8DD2 - chains A and E of the 9 polymer chains in the assembly; structure by electron microscopy, 2.90 A resolution.

== Chain A ==
Protein: Gamma-aminobutyric acid receptor subunit beta-2
Organism: Homo sapiens
UniProtKB: P47870 (GBRB2_HUMAN); the construct has insertions or renumbered stretches relative to UniProt, so the offset changes along the chain: 1-307 = UniProt 25-331; 315-340 = UniProt 486-511
Amino-acid sequence (364 residues; row label = number of the first residue in the row):
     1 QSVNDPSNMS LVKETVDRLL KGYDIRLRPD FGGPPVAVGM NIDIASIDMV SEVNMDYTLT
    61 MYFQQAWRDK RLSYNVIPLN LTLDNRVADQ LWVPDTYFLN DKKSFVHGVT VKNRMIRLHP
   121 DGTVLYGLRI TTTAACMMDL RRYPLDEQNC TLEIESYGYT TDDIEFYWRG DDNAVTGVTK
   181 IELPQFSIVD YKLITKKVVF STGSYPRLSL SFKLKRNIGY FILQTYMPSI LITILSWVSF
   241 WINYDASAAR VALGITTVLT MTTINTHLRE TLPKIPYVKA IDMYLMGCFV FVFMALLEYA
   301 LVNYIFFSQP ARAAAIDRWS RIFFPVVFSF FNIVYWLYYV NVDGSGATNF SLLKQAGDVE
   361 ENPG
Disordered / not traced: 1-6, 341-364
Construct notes: linker (308-314); expression tag (341-364)
Disulfide bonds: Cys136-Cys150
Glycans and other covalent adducts: N-acetylglucosamine (NAG) linked to Asn80, Asn149
Residues lining bound ligands:
  - gamma-amino-butanoic acid (ABU): Tyr97, Glu155, Ser156, Tyr157, Phe200, Thr202, Tyr205
  - Zolpidem (R5R): Thr262, Asn265, Asp282, Leu285, Met286, Phe289, Val290
Swiss-Prot annotation at these positions:
  - binding site (histamine): Tyr97, Ser156, Tyr157, Thr202
  - binding site (4-aminobutanoate): Tyr157, Thr202
  - glycosylation (N-linked (GlcNAc...) asparagine): Asn8, Asn80, Asn149
Reported in the primary citation:
  - binding site for Zolpidem: Met286, Phe289

== Chain E ==
Protein: Gamma-aminobutyric acid receptor subunit gamma-2
Organism: Homo sapiens
UniProtKB: P18507 (GBRG2_HUMAN); residues 1-322 here correspond to UniProt positions 40-361 (UniProt number = residue number + 39)
Amino-acid sequence (417 residues; each row starts with the number of its first residue; numbers below 1 keep their minus sign (Trp-36 is residue -36)):
   -36 WSHPQFEKGG GSGGGSGGSS AWSHPQFEKL EVLFQGPQKS DDDYEDYASN KTWVLTPKVP
    24 EGDVTVILNN LLEGYDNKLR PDIGVKPTLI HTDMYVNSIG PVNAINMEYT IDIFFAQTWY
    84 DRRLKFNSTI KVLRLNSNMV GKIWIPDTFF RNSKKADAHW ITTPNRMLRI WNDGRVLYTL
   144 RLTIDAECQL QLHNFPMDEH SCPLEFSSYG YPREEIVYQW KRSSVEVGDT RSWRLYQFSF
   204 VGLRNTTEVV KTTSGDYVVM SVYFDLSRRM GYFTIQTYIP CTLIVVLSWV SFWINKDAVP
   264 ARTSLGITTV LTMTTLSTIA RKSLPKVSYV TAMDLFVSVC FIFVFSALVE YGTLHYFVSS
   324 QPARAAKMDS YARIFFPTAF CLFNLVYWVS YLYLSRGSGA TNFSLLKQAG DVEENPG
Disordered / not traced: -36 to 24, 358-380
Construct notes: expression tag (-36 to 0, 323-380)
Disulfide bonds: Cys151-Cys165
Glycans and other covalent adducts: N-acetylglucosamine (NAG) linked to Asn208
Residues lining bound ligands: Zolpidem (R5R): Asp56, Met57, Tyr58, Asn60, Phe77, Ala79, Thr142, Glu189
Swiss-Prot annotation at these positions:
  - glycosylation (N-linked (GlcNAc...) asparagine): Asn13, Asn90, Asn208
Reported in the primary citation:
  - binding site for Zolpidem: Tyr58, Phe77
  - mutagenesis - F77I: decreased binding to Zolpidem (from molecular simulation)
  - specificity-determining residues: Phe77

== How chain A and chain E interact ==
Pairs across the interface (77):
  Asn8(A) - Ile46(E)
  Asn8(A) - Gly47(E)  hydrogen bond (side chain-backbone)
  Met9(A) - Leu42(E)  hydrophobic
  Met9(A) - Arg43(E)
  Met9(A) - Ile46(E)  hydrophobic
  Met9(A) - Arg86(E)
  Val12(A) - Leu42(E)  hydrophobic
  Val12(A) - Ile46(E)  hydrophobic
  Lys13(A) - Asp39(E)
  Lys13(A) - Leu42(E)
  Asp17(A) - Asp39(E)
  Leu20(A) - Lys41(E)
  Asp43(A) - Thr216(E)  hydrogen bond
  Asp48(A) - Lys117(E)  salt bridge
  Met49(A) - Asn69(E)
  Tyr62(A) - Phe112(E)
  Tyr62(A) - Arg114(E)
  Tyr62(A) - Tyr172(E)
  Gln64(A) - Thr216(E)
  Asn80(A) - Glu178(E)
  Thr82(A) - Gly173(E)
  Thr82(A) - Tyr174(E)
  Thr82(A) - Glu178(E)  hydrogen bond
  Leu83(A) - Lys41(E)
  Leu83(A) - Leu42(E)  hydrophobic
  Leu83(A) - Tyr174(E)
  Asp84(A) - Asn40(E)
  Asp84(A) - Lys41(E)  hydrogen bond (backbone-backbone)
  Asp84(A) - Tyr174(E)
  Arg86(A) - Asn40(E)
  Arg86(A) - Gly104(E)
  Val87(A) - Lys41(E)
  Gln90(A) - Lys41(E)
  His107(A) - Ser116(E)
  His107(A) - Lys117(E)
  Val109(A) - Thr111(E)
  Val109(A) - Phe112(E)
  Val109(A) - Ala119(E)
  Val109(A) - Asp120(E)
  Val109(A) - Ala121(E)
  Val109(A) - Leu145(E)  hydrophobic
  Thr110(A) - Thr111(E)  hydrogen bond (side chain-backbone)
  Thr110(A) - Leu145(E)
  Val111(A) - Asp110(E)
  Asn113(A) - Phe112(E)
  Asn113(A) - Tyr172(E)
  Arg114(A) - Tyr172(E)
  Met115(A) - Tyr172(E)  hydrophobic
  Met115(A) - Gly173(E)
  Arg117(A) - Gly173(E)  hydrogen bond (side chain-backbone)
  Arg117(A) - Pro175(E)
  Arg117(A) - Ser217(E)  hydrogen bond (side chain-backbone)
  Arg117(A) - Tyr220(E)  hydrogen bond
  Gly127(A) - Tyr172(E)
  Leu128(A) - Tyr172(E)  hydrogen bond (backbone-side chain)
  Arg129(A) - Phe112(E)
  Arg129(A) - Phe113(E)  hydrogen bond (side chain-backbone)
  Arg129(A) - Arg114(E)  hydrogen bond (side chain-backbone)
  Arg129(A) - Ser116(E)  hydrogen bond (side chain-backbone)
  Arg129(A) - Tyr172(E)  hydrogen bond (backbone-side chain)
  Glu182(A) - Gln152(E)  hydrogen bond
  Pro184(A) - Lys289(E)
  Pro184(A) - Ser291(E)  hydrogen bond (backbone-side chain)
  Gln185(A) - Lys289(E)
  Asn217(A) - Ser291(E)  hydrogen bond
  Tyr220(A) - Arg284(E)
  Tyr220(A) - Lys289(E)
  Tyr220(A) - Val290(E)
  Gln224(A) - Thr281(E)
  Gln224(A) - Arg284(E)
  Leu231(A) - Phe304(E)  hydrophobic
  Ile242(A) - His318(E)
  Ala249(A) - Val262(E)  hydrophobic
  Ala249(A) - Thr266(E)
  Thr256(A) - Ile270(E)
  Thr256(A) - Leu274(E)
  Thr260(A) - Leu274(E)
Interface residues without a listed pair, chain A (51 interface residues in all): Val16, Asn41, Leu79, Leu81, Phe105, Thr131, Gly219, Met227, Leu235, Asn243, Ala248
Interface residues without a listed pair, chain E (51 interface residues in all): Gly37, Phe78, Ile106, Pro109, Asn115, Lys118, Arg129, Leu143, Pro263, Phe308

== In short ==
The chain A/chain E interface involves 51 residues from each chain; the contacts include 16 hydrogen bonds and
1 salt bridge. Polar contacts include Asp48(A)-Lys117(E), Asn8(A)-Gly47(E) and Asp43(A)-Thr216(E). The paper
reports a binding site for Zolpidem at Met286(A), Phe289(A) and Tyr58(E) among others; F77I of chain E reduces
binding to Zolpidem.
Chain A is Gamma-aminobutyric acid receptor subunit beta-2 and chain E is Gamma-aminobutyric acid receptor
subunit gamma-2, both from Homo sapiens; the structure, Human GABAA receptor alpha1-beta2-gamma2 subtype in
complex with GABA plus Zolpidem, was determined by electron microscopy (same publication as 8DD3).
